Entry 9GVQ (electron microscopy, 3.90 A resolution); this record covers chains A and B of the 4 polymer chains in the assembly.

[Chain A (and B)]
Name: Mucin-5AC
Organism: Homo sapiens
Notes: chain B of this document is another copy of the same molecule, construct and numbering; everything in this record applies to it too
UniProt: P98088 (MUC5A_HUMAN); numbering as in UniProt (aligned over 28-1483)
Amino-acid sequence (1456 residues; row label = number of the first residue in the row):
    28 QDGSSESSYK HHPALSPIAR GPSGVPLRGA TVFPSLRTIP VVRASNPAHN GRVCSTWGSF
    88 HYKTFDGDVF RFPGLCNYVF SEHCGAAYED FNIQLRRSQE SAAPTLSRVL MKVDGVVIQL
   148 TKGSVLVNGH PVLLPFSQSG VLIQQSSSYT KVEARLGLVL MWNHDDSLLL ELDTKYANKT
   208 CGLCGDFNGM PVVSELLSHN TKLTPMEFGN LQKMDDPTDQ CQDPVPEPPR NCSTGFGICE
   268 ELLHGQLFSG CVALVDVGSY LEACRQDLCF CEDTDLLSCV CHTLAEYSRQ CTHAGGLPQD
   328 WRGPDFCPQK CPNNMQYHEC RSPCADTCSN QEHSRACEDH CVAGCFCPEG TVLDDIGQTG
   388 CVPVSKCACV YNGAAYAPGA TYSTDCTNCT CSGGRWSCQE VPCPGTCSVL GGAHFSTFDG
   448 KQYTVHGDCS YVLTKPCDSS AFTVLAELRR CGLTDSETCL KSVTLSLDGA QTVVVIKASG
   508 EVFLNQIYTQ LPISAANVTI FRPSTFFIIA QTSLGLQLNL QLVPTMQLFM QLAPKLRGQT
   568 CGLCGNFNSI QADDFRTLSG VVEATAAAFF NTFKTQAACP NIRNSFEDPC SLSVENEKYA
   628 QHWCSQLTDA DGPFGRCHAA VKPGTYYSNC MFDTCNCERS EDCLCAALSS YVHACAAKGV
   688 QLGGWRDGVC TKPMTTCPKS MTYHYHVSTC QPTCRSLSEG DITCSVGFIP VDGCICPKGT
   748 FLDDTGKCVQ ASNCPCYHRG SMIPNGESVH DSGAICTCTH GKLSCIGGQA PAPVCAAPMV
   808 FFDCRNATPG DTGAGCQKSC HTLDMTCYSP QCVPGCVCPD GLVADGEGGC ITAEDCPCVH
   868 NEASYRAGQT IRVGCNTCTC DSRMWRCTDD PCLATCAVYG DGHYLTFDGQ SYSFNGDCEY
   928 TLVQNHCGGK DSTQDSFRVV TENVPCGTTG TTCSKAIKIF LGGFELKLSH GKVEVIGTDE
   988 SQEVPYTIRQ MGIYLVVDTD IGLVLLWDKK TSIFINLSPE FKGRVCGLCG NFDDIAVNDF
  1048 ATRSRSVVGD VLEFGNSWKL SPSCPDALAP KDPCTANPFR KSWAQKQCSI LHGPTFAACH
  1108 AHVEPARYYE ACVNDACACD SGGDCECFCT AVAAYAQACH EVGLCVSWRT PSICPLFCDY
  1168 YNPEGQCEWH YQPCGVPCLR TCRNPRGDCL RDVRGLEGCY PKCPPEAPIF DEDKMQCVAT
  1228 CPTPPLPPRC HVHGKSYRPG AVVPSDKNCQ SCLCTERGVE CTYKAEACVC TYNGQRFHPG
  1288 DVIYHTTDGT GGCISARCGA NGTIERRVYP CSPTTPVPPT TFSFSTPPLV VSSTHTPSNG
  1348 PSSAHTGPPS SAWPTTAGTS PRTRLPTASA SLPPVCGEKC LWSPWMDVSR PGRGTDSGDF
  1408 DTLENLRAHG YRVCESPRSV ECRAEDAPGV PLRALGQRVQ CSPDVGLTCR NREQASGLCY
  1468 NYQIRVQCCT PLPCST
Not modelled in the structure: 28-66, 127-129, 260-262, 986-988, 1229-1483 (chain B: 28-67, 127-129, 260-263, 986-988, 1229-1483)
Cystine bridges: Cys81-Cys211, Cys103-Cys248, Cys111-Cys208, Cys259-Cys296, Cys266-Cys291, Cys278-Cys318, Cys298-Cys306, Cys308-Cys334, Cys338-Cys372, Cys347-Cys368, Cys351-Cys364, Cys355-Cys394, Cys374-Cys388, Cys396-Cys418, Cys413-Cys430, Cys416-Cys425, Cys434-Cys571, Cys456-Cys606, Cys464-Cys568, Cys478-Cys486, Cys617-Cys662, Cys631-Cys657, Cys644-Cys682, Cys664-Cys670, Cys672-Cys697, Cys704-Cys741, Cys717-Cys731, Cys721-Cys761, Cys743-Cys755, Cys763-Cys785, Cys783-Cys792, Cys802-Cys843, Cys811-Cys839, Cys823-Cys834, Cys827-Cys863, Cys845-Cys857, Cys865-Cys887, Cys882-Cys899, Cys885-Cys894, Cys903-Cys1036, Cys925-Cys1071, Cys934-Cys1033, Cys953-Cys960, Cys1081-Cys1124, Cys1095-Cys1119, Cys1106-Cys1146, Cys1126-Cys1134, Cys1136-Cys1161, Cys1152-Cys1181, Cys1165-Cys1206, Cys1185-Cys1196, Cys1189-Cys1228, Cys1210-Cys1224
Metal / ion sites: Cu ion near His76 (its only coordinating residue here); Ca2+ site 1 near Asp93 (its only coordinating residue here); Ca2+ site 2: Asp446, Ile577, Asp580; Ca2+ site 3: Asp915, Asp1040, Ile1042, Asn1045, Asp1046
Curated features (UniProtKB/Swiss-Prot):
  - binding site (Cu(2+)): Glu198, His320, His367
  - glycosylation: Asn205 (N-linked (GlcNAc...) asparagine), Asn258 (N-linked (GlcNAc...) asparagine), Asn415 (N-linked (GlcNAc...) asparagine), Asn524 (N-linked (GlcNAc...) asparagine), Asn1308 (N-linked (GlcNAc...) asparagine), Trp1389 (C-linked (Man) tryptophan)
Reported in the primary citation:
  - self-association interface (contacts with another copy of this molecule): Ile514, Tyr515, Thr516, Gln517
  - disease-associated variants - S221R: decreased expression (citing earlier work)

[How chain A and chain B interact]
Pairs across the interface - 218 pairs, chain A then chain B:
  Pro67(A) with Lys979(B); Val980(B), hydrogen bond (backbone-backbone)
  Val68(A) with Val980(B); Val982(B), hydrophobic
  Val69(A) with Val980(B), hydrogen bond (backbone-backbone); Glu981(B); Val982(B), hydrogen bond (backbone-backbone)
  Arg70(A) with Val982(B)
  Ala71(A) with Val982(B), hydrogen bond (backbone-backbone); Ile983(B); Gly984(B)
  Ser72(A) with Thr985(B)
  Pro162(A) with Ser1070(B); Pro1072(B), hydrophobic
  Ser164(A) with Asp924(B)
  Ser166(A) with Pro952(B)
  Gly167(A) with Val951(B); Pro952(B)
  Leu169(A) with Pro1072(B)
  Gln171(A) with Ser1070(B), hydrogen bond
  Arg182(A) with Asp924(B), hydrogen bond (side chain-backbone); Cys925(B); Glu926(B); Glu949(B), salt bridge; Asn950(B), hydrogen bond (side chain-backbone); Lys962(B)
  Leu183(A) with Lys962(B)
  Lys202(A) with His977(B), hydrogen bond
  Thr354(A) with Pro1069(B)
  Ser356(A) with Arg1050(B)
  Asn357(A) with Arg1050(B); Leu1067(B), hydrogen bond (side chain-backbone)
  His360(A) with Leu1067(B), hydrogen bond (side chain-backbone); Ser1068(B); Pro1069(B)
  Ala363(A) with Arg945(B)
  Glu365(A) with Lys965(B), salt bridge; Phe967(B); Glu972(B)
  Tyr398(A) with Glu1060(B)
  Asn399(A) with Glu1060(B), hydrogen bond (backbone-side chain)
  Tyr409(A) with Ser1053(B)
  Arg422(A) with Arg1050(B), hydrogen bond (side chain-backbone); Ser1051(B); Arg1052(B)
  Trp423(A) with Ser1051(B), hydrogen bond (backbone-backbone); Arg1052(B); Ser1053(B)
  Val459(A) with Asp831(B)
  Lys462(A) with Tyr835(B)
  Thr470(A) with Tyr835(B)
  Leu472(A) with Tyr835(B), hydrophobic
  Arg477(A) with Ser775(B); His777(B)
  Cys478(A) with Glu774(B); Ser775(B)
  Gly479(A) with Ser775(B); His777(B), hydrogen bond (backbone-side chain)
  Leu480(A) with Ser775(B); His777(B); Ile782(B)
  Thr481(A) with His777(B)
  Cys486(A) with Glu774(B)
  Lys488(A) with Glu774(B), salt bridge
  Gln513(A) with Pro837(B), hydrogen bond (side chain-backbone)
  Ile514(A) with Thr516(B)
  Thr516(A) with Ile514(B)
  Gln517(A) with Tyr515(B); Thr516(B); Gln517(B)
  Ser576(A) with Ile1042(B)
  Ile577(A) with Asp1041(B)
  Gln578(A) with Val1044(B)
  Thr584(A) with Leu830(B)
  Leu585(A) with Leu830(B); Asp831(B); Met891(B)
  Ser586(A) with Leu830(B); Arg890(B), hydrogen bond (side chain-backbone); Met891(B); Trp892(B), hydrogen bond (backbone-backbone)
  Val588(A) with His867(B); Cys885(B), hydrophobic; Trp892(B); Cys894(B), hydrophobic
  Val589(A) with His867(B)
  Glu590(A) with His867(B), salt bridge; Asn868(B), hydrogen bond (side chain-backbone)
  Ala591(A) with Asn868(B), hydrogen bond (backbone-side chain); Ala1108(B); His1109(B)
  Thr592(A) with His1107(B); Ala1108(B)
  Asn598(A) with His828(B)
  Thr599(A) with His828(B); Leu830(B), hydrogen bond (backbone-backbone)
  Lys601(A) with Thr829(B)
  Thr602(A) with Lys825(B), hydrogen bond (backbone-side chain); Tyr835(B)
  Gln603(A) with Gly822(B); Gln824(B); Thr829(B)
  Ala604(A) with Gln824(B), hydrogen bond (backbone-backbone); Lys825(B); Ser826(B)
  Asn608(A) with His828(B)
  Phe613(A) with His1099(B); His1107(B); Pro1112(B), hydrophobic
  Lys649(A) with Gly1056(B), hydrogen bond (side chain-backbone)
  Gly773(A) with Arg666(B)
  Glu774(A) with Cys478(B); Lys488(B), salt bridge; Arg666(B)
  Ser775(A) with Arg477(B); Cys478(B); Gly479(B); Leu480(B)
  Val776(A) with Arg477(B)
  His777(A) with Asp455(B); Arg477(B); Gly479(B), hydrogen bond (side chain-backbone); Thr481(B); Asp482(B), salt bridge
  Ile782(A) with Leu480(B)
  Thr784(A) with Leu480(B)
  Gly822(A) with Thr602(B); Gln603(B)
  Gln824(A) with Gln603(B); Ala604(B), hydrogen bond (backbone-backbone)
  Lys825(A) with Thr602(B), hydrogen bond (side chain-backbone); Ala604(B)
  Ser826(A) with Ala604(B)
  His828(A) with Asn598(B); Thr599(B); Asn608(B)
  Thr829(A) with Lys601(B); Gln603(B)
  Leu830(A) with Thr584(B); Leu585(B); Ser586(B); Thr599(B), hydrogen bond (backbone-backbone)
  Asp831(A) with Val459(B); Lys462(B)
  Tyr835(A) with Val459(B), hydrophobic; Lys462(B); Thr470(B); Leu472(B), hydrophobic; Thr602(B)
  Pro837(A) with Gln513(B)
  His867(A) with Val588(B); Val589(B); Glu590(B), salt bridge
  Asn868(A) with Glu590(B); Ala591(B), hydrogen bond (side chain-backbone)
  Arg890(A) with Ser586(B), hydrogen bond (backbone-side chain)
  Met891(A) with Leu585(B); Ser586(B)
  Trp892(A) with Ser586(B), hydrogen bond (backbone-backbone); Val588(B)
  Asp924(A) with Arg182(B)
  Cys925(A) with Arg182(B)
  Glu926(A) with Arg182(B), salt bridge; Glu365(B)
  Lys937(A) with Glu359(B)
  Arg945(A) with Ala363(B), hydrogen bond (side chain-backbone)
  Glu949(A) with Arg182(B), salt bridge
  Asn950(A) with Arg182(B), hydrogen bond (backbone-side chain)
  Val951(A) with Arg182(B)
  Pro952(A) with Ser166(B); Gly167(B)
  Lys965(A) with Glu365(B), salt bridge
  Phe967(A) with Glu365(B)
  Glu972(A) with Glu365(B)
  His977(A) with Lys202(B)
  Val980(A) with Val68(B); Val69(B), hydrogen bond (backbone-backbone)
  Glu981(A) with Val69(B)
  Val982(A) with Val68(B), hydrophobic; Val69(B), hydrogen bond (backbone-backbone); Arg70(B); Ala71(B), hydrogen bond (backbone-backbone)
  Ile983(A) with Ala71(B)
  Gly984(A) with Arg70(B); Ala71(B); Ser72(B)
  Thr985(A) with Ser72(B)
  Asp1041(A) with Ile577(B)
  Ile1042(A) with Ser576(B)
  Val1044(A) with Gln578(B)
  Arg1050(A) with Ser356(B); Asn357(B); Arg422(B)
  Ser1051(A) with Arg422(B); Trp423(B), hydrogen bond (backbone-backbone)
  Arg1052(A) with Arg422(B); Trp423(B); Cys425(B)
  Ser1053(A) with Tyr409(B); Trp423(B)
  Gly1056(A) with Lys649(B), hydrogen bond (backbone-side chain)
  Glu1060(A) with Asn399(B), hydrogen bond (side chain-backbone)
  Leu1067(A) with Asn357(B), hydrogen bond (backbone-side chain); His360(B), hydrogen bond (backbone-side chain)
  Pro1069(A) with Thr354(B); His360(B)
  Ser1070(A) with Pro162(B); Gln171(B), hydrogen bond
  Pro1072(A) with Ser164(B); Leu169(B)
  His1099(A) with Phe613(B)
  His1107(A) with Thr592(B); Phe613(B)
  Ala1108(A) with Ala591(B)
  His1109(A) with Ala591(B)
  Glu1111(A) with Ala591(B); Ala593(B)
  Pro1112(A) with Phe613(B), hydrophobic
Also at the interface, not in a pair above, chain A (157 interface residues in all): Cys364, Asp382, Val397, Gly400, Gly421, Cys425, Asp446, Asp455, Asp482, Lys504, Glu508, Tyr515, Ala595, Arg666, Met769, Pro771, Ser836, Val840, Ala851, Val866, Glu869, Ile878, Cys885, Cys894, His933, Lys962, Phe971, Val991, Ile995, Ala1043, Phe1047, Val1054, Val1055, Lys1066, Ser1068, Val1110
Also at the interface, not in a pair above, chain B (154 interface residues in all): Asp382, Val397, Tyr398, Gly400, Gly421, Asp446, Cys486, Ser506, Gly587, Ala595, Arg610, Asp751, Gly767, Pro771, Gly773, Val776, Thr784, Ser836, Val840, Val866, Glu869, Ile878, Phe971, Gly978, Val991, Ala1043, Phe1047, Val1054, Val1055, Glu1111

[Overview]
Chain A and chain B form an interface of 157 and 154 residues respectively; the contacts include 41 hydrogen
bonds and 10 salt bridges. Among the polar pairs are Arg182(A)-Glu949(B), Glu365(A)-Lys965(B) and
Lys488(A)-Glu774(B). From the paper: S221R of chain A reduces expression; a self-association interface
involving Ile514(A), Tyr515(A) and Thr516(A) among others.
Both chains are Mucin-5AC (Homo sapiens). Entry 9GVQ (MUC5AC mucin amino acids 28 to 1483) was determined by
electron microscopy, deposited together with 9GVJ.
